Entry 5WZI (X-ray diffraction, 2.75 A resolution); this record covers chains A and B.

== Chain A ==
Molecule: Pumilio homolog 23
Source organism: Arabidopsis thaliana
Reference sequence: Q9C552 (PUM23_ARATH); residue numbers follow UniProt; this construct covers 85-655
Chain sequence (582 residues; each row starts with the number of its first residue):
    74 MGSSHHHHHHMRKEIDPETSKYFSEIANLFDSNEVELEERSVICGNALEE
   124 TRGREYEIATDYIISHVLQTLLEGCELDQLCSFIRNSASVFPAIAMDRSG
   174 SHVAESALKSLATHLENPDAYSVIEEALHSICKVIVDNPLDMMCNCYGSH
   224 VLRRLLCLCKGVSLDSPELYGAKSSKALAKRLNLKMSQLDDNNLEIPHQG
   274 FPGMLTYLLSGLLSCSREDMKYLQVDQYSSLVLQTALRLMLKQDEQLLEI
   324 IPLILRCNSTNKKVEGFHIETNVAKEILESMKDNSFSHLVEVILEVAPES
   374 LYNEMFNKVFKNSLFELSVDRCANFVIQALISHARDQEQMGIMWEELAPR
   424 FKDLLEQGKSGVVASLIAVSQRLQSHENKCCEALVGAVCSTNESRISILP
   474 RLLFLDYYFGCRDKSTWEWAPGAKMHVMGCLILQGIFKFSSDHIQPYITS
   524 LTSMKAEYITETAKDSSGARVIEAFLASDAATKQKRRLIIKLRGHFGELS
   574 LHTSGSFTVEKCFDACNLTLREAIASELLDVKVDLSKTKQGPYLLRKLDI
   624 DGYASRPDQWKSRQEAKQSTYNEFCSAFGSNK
Disordered / not traced: 74-87, 106, 258-269, 332-338, 641-655
Construct notes: expression tag (74-84)

== Chain B ==
Molecule: 11-nt RNA strand
Sequence (11 nucleotides; each row starts with the number of its first residue; numbering starts at 0):
     0 GGAGUUGACGG

== Interface between chain A and chain B ==
Pairs across the interface - 71 pairs, chain A then chain B:
  Ser138(A) with G10(B), hydrogen bond to the base
  His139(A) with G10(B), hydrogen bond to the base
  Gln142(A) with G10(B), hydrogen bond to the base
  Arg171(A) with G10(B), hydrogen bond to the phosphate
  Ser172(A) with G10(B), base contact
  Ser174(A) with G9(B), hydrogen bond to the base
  His175(A) with G9(B), base contact; G10(B), stacking on the base
  Glu178(A) with G9(B), hydrogen bond to the base
  Tyr220(A) with G9(B), phosphate contact; G10(B), hydrogen bond to the phosphate
  His223(A) with C8(B), hydrogen bond to the base; G9(B), stacking on the base
  Arg226(A) with C8(B), hydrogen bond to the base
  Tyr243(A) with C8(B), hydrogen bond to the base
  Gly244(A) with A7(B), hydrogen bond to the base; C8(B), base contact
  Lys246(A) with U4(B), hydrogen bond to the sugar; G6(B), base contact
  Ser248(A) with G3(B), hydrogen bond to the sugar
  Leu251(A) with G3(B), sugar contact; U4(B), base contact
  Arg254(A) with U4(B), hydrogen bond to the base
  Gln300(A) with A7(B), hydrogen bond to the sugar; C8(B), hydrogen bond to the sugar
  Tyr301(A) with C8(B), hydrogen bond to the sugar
  Leu304(A) with A7(B), base contact; C8(B), base contact
  Gln307(A) with A7(B), hydrogen bond to the base
  Asn357(A) with G6(B), hydrogen bond to the sugar; A7(B), base contact
  Ser360(A) with G6(B), hydrogen bond to the base
  His361(A) with G6(B), base contact; A7(B), stacking on the base
  Glu364(A) with G6(B), hydrogen bond to the base
  Arg394(A) with U5(B), base contact; G6(B), sugar contact
  Cys395(A) with G6(B), sugar contact
  Asn397(A) with U5(B), hydrogen bond to the base
  Phe398(A) with U4(B), base contact; U5(B), sugar contact; G6(B), stacking on the base
  Gln401(A) with U4(B), hydrogen bond to the base; U5(B), hydrogen bond to the base
  Gly431(A) with U5(B), base contact
  Lys432(A) with U5(B), base contact
  Ser433(A) with U5(B), base contact
  Gly434(A) with U4(B), base contact; U5(B), hydrogen bond to the base
  Val435(A) with U5(B), base contact
  Lys497(A) with A2(B), sugar contact
  Val500(A) with A2(B), base contact; G3(B), sugar contact
  Met501(A) with U4(B), sugar contact
  Leu504(A) with A2(B), base contact
  Gln507(A) with A2(B), hydrogen bond to the base
  Ser539(A) with A2(B), hydrogen bond to the phosphate
  Ser540(A) with A2(B), hydrogen bond to the base
  Ala542(A) with G1(B), base contact
  Arg543(A) with G1(B), hydrogen bond to the base; A2(B), hydrogen bond to the base; G3(B), hydrogen bond to the base
  Glu546(A) with G1(B), hydrogen bond to the base
  Thr576(A) with G0(B), sugar contact
  Ser577(A) with G1(B), hydrogen bond to the base
  Ser579(A) with G0(B), hydrogen bond to the base
  Phe580(A) with G0(B), base contact; G1(B), stacking on the base
  Lys584(A) with G1(B), base contact
  Gln613(A) with G0(B), base contact
  Tyr616(A) with G0(B), base contact
Other interface residues (no listed pair), chain A (58 interface residues in all): Ala245, Ser247, Ser358, His499, Cys503, Thr581

== In short ==
Chain A and chain B form an interface of 58 and 11 residues respectively, with 34 hydrogen bonds and 5
aromatic stacking contacts. Polar pairs include Ser138(A)-G10(B), His139(A)-G10(B) and Gln142(A)-G10(B).
Chain A is Pumilio homolog 23 (Arabidopsis thaliana) and chain B is an 11-nt RNA strand; the structure,
Structure of APUM23-GGAGUUGACGG, was determined by X-ray diffraction, deposited together with 5WZG, 5WZH, 5WZJ
and 5WZK.
